PDB entry 3WUT | X-ray diffraction, 2.30 A resolution | chains B and C of the 3 polymer chains in the assembly

[Chain B]
Protein: Centrosomal protein of 55 kDa
Source organism: Homo sapiens
Reference sequence: Q53EZ4 (CEP55_HUMAN); residue numbers follow UniProt; this construct covers 160-217
Amino-acid sequence (63 residues; each row starts with the number of its first residue):
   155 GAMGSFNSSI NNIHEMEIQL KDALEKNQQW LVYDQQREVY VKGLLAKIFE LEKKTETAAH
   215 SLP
Unresolved in the structure: 155-167, 212-217
Differences from the reference sequence: expression tag (155-159)

[Chain C]
Protein: Inactive serine/threonine-protein kinase TEX14
Reference sequence: Q8IWB6 (TEX14_HUMAN); residues 792-804 here = UniProt positions 792-804
Amino-acid sequence (14 residues; each row starts with the number of its first residue):
   791 DLAVGPPSLN YIPP
Unresolved in the structure: 791
Differences from the reference sequence: expression tag (791)
What the authors report for this chain:
  - mutagenesis - Y801A, Y801A/P803A, P803A: increased localization to ALIX

[Interface between chain B and chain C]
Contacting residue pairs (10):
  Leu178(B) - Ala793(C)  hydrophobic
  Asn181(B) - Ala793(C)
  Asn181(B) - Val794(C)  hydrogen bond (side chain-backbone)
  Leu185(B) - Val794(C)
  Glu192(B) - Tyr801(C)  hydrogen bond
  Glu192(B) - Pro804(C)
  Val195(B) - Tyr801(C)
  Val195(B) - Pro804(C)
  Lys196(B) - Pro804(C)
  Leu199(B) - Pro804(C)  hydrophobic
Also at the interface, not in a pair above, chain C (5 interface residues in all): Leu792
The authors on this interface:
  - pairs named by the authors: Glu192(B)-Tyr801(C)
  - hot spots on chain B (mutagenesis) - Y187A (Kd 149.1 uM): decreased binding to Inactive serine/threonine-protein kinase TEX14 (chain C)
  - hot spots on chain B (mutagenesis) - W184A, R191A (Kd 222.3 uM): abolished binding to Inactive serine/threonine-protein kinase TEX14 (chain C)
  - hot spots on chain C (mutagenesis) - G795A, P796A (Kd 116.1), P797A (Kd 40.4 uM): decreased binding to Centrosomal protein of 55 kDa (chain B)

[In short]
Chain B and chain C form an interface of 7 and 5 residues respectively, with 2 hydrogen bonds. Polar contacts
include Asn181(B)-Val794(C) and Glu192(B)-Tyr801(C). The authors report a contact between Glu192(B) and
Tyr801(C). From the paper: Y801A, Y801A/P803A and P803A of chain C increase localization to ALIX; G795A, P796A
and P797A of chain C reduce binding to Centrosomal protein of 55 kDa (chain B); 9 substitutions were tested in
all.
Here chain B is Centrosomal protein of 55 kDa (Homo sapiens) and chain C is Inactive serine/threonine-protein
kinase TEX14. Entry 3WUT (Structure basis of inactivating cell abscission) was determined by X-ray
diffraction, deposited together with 3WUU and 3WUV.
